9IPW - chains B and C of the 3 polymer chains in the assembly; structure by X-ray diffraction, 3.00 A resolution.

Chain B:
Molecule: Elongin-C
From: Homo sapiens
Reference sequence: Q15369 (ELOC_HUMAN); residue numbers follow UniProt; this construct covers 17-112
Amino-acid sequence (97 residues; numbered 16 to 112; the number before each row is that of its first residue):
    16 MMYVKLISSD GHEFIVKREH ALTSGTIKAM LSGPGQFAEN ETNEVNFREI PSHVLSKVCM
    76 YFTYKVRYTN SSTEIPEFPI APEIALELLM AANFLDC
Unresolved in the structure: 16, 48-57, 85-87
Sequence notes: initiating methionine (16)
What the authors report for this chain:
  - binding site for 7-Hydroxy-4-methoxymethylcoumarin: Glu64, Glu102

Chain C:
Molecule: von Hippel-Lindau disease tumor suppressor
From: Homo sapiens
Reference sequence: P40337 (VHL_HUMAN); numbering as in UniProt (aligned over 54-213)
Amino-acid sequence (162 residues; row label = number of the first residue in the row):
    52 GSMEAGRPRP VLRSVNSREP SQVIFCNRSP RVVLPVWLNF DGEPQPYPTL PPGTGRRIHS
   112 YRGHLWLFRD AGTHDGLLVN QTELFVPSLN VDGQPIFANI TLPVYTLKER CLQVVRSLVK
   172 PENYRRLDIV RSLYEDLEDH PNVQKDLERL TQERIAHQRM GD
Unresolved in the structure: 52-62, 133, 142-145, 173-177, 201-213
Sequence notes: expression tag (52-53)
Modified residues: Cys77 (S-(dimethylarsenic)cysteine; CAS)
UniProt features mapped onto this chain:
  - region: Thr157 to Val166 (Interaction with Elongin BC complex)
  - natural variant: Leu63 (L63P: In PCC), Arg64 (R64P: In PCC), Ser65 (S65A: In PCC; S65L: In VHLD; S65W: In VHLD), Val66 to Gln73 (deletion: In VHLD), Ser68 (S68W: In PCC and VHLD), Glu70 (E70K: In VHLD), Val74 (V74G: In VHLD), Ile75 (deletion: In VHLD), Phe76 (F76I: In VHLD; F76L: In VHLD; F76S: In VHLD; deletion: In VHLD), Asn78 (N78H: In VHLD; N78S: In VHLD; N78T: In VHLD), Arg79 (R79P: In VHLD), Ser80 (S80I: In VHLD; S80N: In PCC and VHLD; S80R: In VHLD), 64 further natural variant entries in UniProt
  - mutagenesis: Tyr98 (Y98N: No interaction with HIF1A. No HIF1A degradation)

Interface between chain B and chain C:
Residue-residue contacts - 32 pairs, chain B then chain C:
  Tyr76(B) - Tyr156(C)  hydrogen bond (side chain-backbone)
  Tyr76(B) - Thr157(C)
  Tyr76(B) - Leu158(C)  hydrogen bond (side chain-backbone)
  Tyr79(B) - Val155(C)  hydrophobic
  Lys80(B) - Val155(C)
  Tyr83(B) - Val155(C)  hydrophobic
  Thr84(B) - Val155(C)
  Glu89(B) - Arg79(C)
  Ile90(B) - Leu153(C)
  Glu92(B) - Pro81(C)
  Glu92(B) - Arg82(C)  salt bridge
  Glu92(B) - Leu153(C)
  Glu92(B) - Arg161(C)  salt bridge
  Phe93(B) - Arg161(C)  hydrogen bond (backbone-side chain)
  Ile95(B) - Arg161(C)
  Ile95(B) - Cys162(C)  hydrophobic
  Ile95(B) - Val165(C)  hydrophobic
  Leu101(B) - Ile180(C)  hydrophobic
  Leu103(B) - Leu158(C)  hydrophobic
  Leu103(B) - Cys162(C)  hydrophobic
  Leu104(B) - Lys159(C)
  Leu104(B) - Cys162(C)  hydrophobic
  Leu104(B) - Leu163(C)
  Leu104(B) - Leu184(C)  hydrophobic
  Met105(B) - Asp179(C)
  Ala107(B) - Leu158(C)  hydrophobic
  Ala107(B) - Lys159(C)
  Asn108(B) - Lys159(C)  hydrogen bond
  Asn108(B) - Leu184(C)
  Cys112(B) - Thr157(C)
  Cys112(B) - Leu158(C)  hydrogen bond (backbone-backbone)
  Cys112(B) - Lys159(C)  hydrogen bond (backbone-backbone)
Also at the interface, not in a pair above, chain B (22 interface residues in all): Val73, Thr88, Pro91, Pro97, Ala100
Also at the interface, not in a pair above, chain C (22 interface residues in all): Thr152, Pro154, Gln164, Val166, Leu169, Ser183

In short:
The chain B/chain C interface involves 22 residues from each chain, with 6 hydrogen bonds and 2 salt bridges.
Among the polar pairs are Glu92(B)-Arg82(C), Glu92(B)-Arg161(C) and Tyr76(B)-Tyr156(C). From UniProt: one
mutagenesis site on chain C. The paper reports a binding site for 7-Hydroxy-4-methoxymethylcoumarin at
Glu64(B) and Glu102(B).
Here chain B is Elongin-C and chain C is von Hippel-Lindau disease tumor suppressor, both from Homo sapiens.
Entry 9IPW (Crystal structure of VHL-EloB-EloC in complex with a fragment compound 7HC_5(D3)) was determined
by X-ray diffraction (same publication as 8ZV8 and 8ZVJ).
